Entry 6L4T (electron microscopy, 2.60 A resolution); this record covers chains 8 and 12 of the 10 polymer chains in the assembly.

[Chain 8]
Name: Fucoxanthin chlorophyll a/c-binding protein Lhcr4
Organism: Chaetoceros gracilis
Sequence (270 residues; each row starts with the number of its first residue):
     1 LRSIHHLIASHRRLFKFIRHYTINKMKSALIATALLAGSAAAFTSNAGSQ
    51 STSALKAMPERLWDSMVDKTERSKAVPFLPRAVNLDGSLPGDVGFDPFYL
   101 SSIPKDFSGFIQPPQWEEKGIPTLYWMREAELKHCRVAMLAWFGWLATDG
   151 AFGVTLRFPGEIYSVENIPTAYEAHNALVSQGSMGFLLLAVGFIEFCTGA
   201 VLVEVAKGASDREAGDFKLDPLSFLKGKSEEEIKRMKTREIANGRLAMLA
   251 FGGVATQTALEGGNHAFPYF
Not modelled in the structure: 1-57
Ion coordination: chlorophyll a Mg (6 sites), coordinated by Ala-75, Glu-131, His-134, Glu-195, Glu-240, Gln-257; Chlorophyll c1 Mg site 1 near Ile-111 (its only coordinating residue here); Chlorophyll c1 Mg site 2 near His-175 (its only coordinating residue here); Chlorophyll c1 Mg site 3 near Asn-243 (its only coordinating residue here)
Residues lining bound ligands:
  - Fucoxanthin (A86; (3S,3'S,5R,5'R,6S,6'R,8'R)-3,5'-dihydroxy-8-oxo-6',7'-didehydro-5,5',6,6',7,8-hexahydro-5,6-epoxy-beta,beta-caroten-3'- yl acetate), molecule 1: Phe-95, Trp-145, Tyr-172, Glu-173, Ala-174, His-175, Asn-176, Leu-249, Phe-251, Gly-252, Ala-255, Thr-256
  - Fucoxanthin (A86), molecule 2: Phe-98, Lys-105, Asp-106, Phe-107, Gly-109, Phe-110, Pro-113, Pro-114
  - Fucoxanthin (A86), molecule 3: Met-139, Trp-142, Phe-143, Leu-219, Pro-221, Leu-222, Phe-224, Asn-243, Leu-246, Ala-247, Ala-250, Gly-253, Val-254, Gln-257, Phe-267, Pro-268, Tyr-269, Phe-270
  - Fucoxanthin (A86), molecule 4: Phe-143, Ala-147, Phe-152, Val-154, Leu-156
  - Fucoxanthin (A86), molecule 5: Ala-151, Phe-152, Gly-153
  - Fucoxanthin (A86), molecule 6: Gly-182, Gly-185, Phe-186, Leu-189
  - Fucoxanthin (A86), molecule 7: Ala-242, Arg-245, Leu-246, Leu-249, Leu-260
  - chlorophyll a (CLA), molecule 1: Lys-74, Ala-75, Val-76, Pro-77, Phe-78, Val-93, Phe-95, Pro-97
  - chlorophyll a (CLA), molecule 2: Leu-85, Leu-89, Gly-91, Asp-92, Val-93, Gly-94, Phe-95, Asp-96, Leu-100, Ser-101, Leu-124, Met-127, Arg-128, Ala-130, Glu-131, His-134, Arg-245, Met-248, Leu-249
  - chlorophyll a (CLA), molecule 3: Phe-107, Phe-110, Trp-126, Met-127, Ala-130, His-134
  - chlorophyll a (CLA), molecule 4: Phe-110, Ile-111, Trp-126, Glu-129, Ala-130, Lys-133, His-134, Val-137, Leu-188, Val-191, Gly-192, Glu-195, Phe-196, Gly-199, Leu-202
  - chlorophyll a (CLA), molecule 5: Arg-136, Met-139, Leu-140, Phe-143, Gly-215, Asp-216, Phe-217, Lys-218, Leu-219, Asp-220, Phe-224, Leu-225, Met-236, Lys-237, Arg-239, Glu-240, Asn-243
  - chlorophyll a (CLA), molecule 6: Val-137, Leu-140, Ala-141, Phe-143, Gly-144, Ala-147, Thr-148, Leu-156, Arg-157, Phe-158, Tyr-163, Ile-168, Ala-174, Leu-178, Ser-183, Met-184, Phe-186, Leu-187, Ala-190, Ile-194, Thr-198, Phe-217
  - chlorophyll a (CLA), molecule 7: Leu-188, Leu-189, Gly-192, Phe-193, Phe-196
  - chlorophyll a (CLA), molecule 8: Phe-193, Cys-197, Thr-198, Phe-217, Lys-218, Leu-219
  - chlorophyll a (CLA), molecule 9: Leu-246, Leu-249, Ala-250, Gly-252, Gly-253, Thr-256, Gln-257, Leu-260, Tyr-269, Phe-270
  - Diadinoxanthin (DD6; (3S,3'R,5R,6S,7cis)-7',8'-didehydro-5,6-dihydro-5,6-epoxy-beta,beta-carotene-3,3'-diol), molecule 1: Phe-95, Asp-96, Pro-97, Phe-98, Tyr-99, Leu-100, His-134, Val-137, Ala-138, Ala-141, Trp-145, Ala-171, Ala-174, His-175, Met-184, Met-248, Leu-249, Phe-251
  - Diadinoxanthin (DD6), molecule 2: Lys-133, Arg-136, Val-137, Leu-140, Val-154, Leu-156, Arg-157, Phe-158, Pro-159, Val-191, Ile-194, Glu-195, Phe-217
  - Chlorophyll c1 (KC1), molecule 1: Met-58, Pro-59, Glu-60, Arg-61, Leu-62
  - Chlorophyll c1 (KC1), molecule 2: Arg-61, Leu-62, Trp-63, Met-66, Val-67, Phe-98, Tyr-99, Leu-100, Ile-103, Lys-105, Phe-107
  - Chlorophyll c1 (KC1), molecule 3: Phe-110, Ile-111, Gln-112, Pro-113, Trp-116, Glu-195, Phe-196, Gly-199, Ala-200, Val-203
  - Chlorophyll c1 (KC1), molecule 4: Trp-142, Phe-143, Met-236, Arg-239, Asn-243, Leu-246
  - Chlorophyll c1 (KC1), molecule 5: Phe-158, Pro-159, Tyr-163
  - Chlorophyll c1 (KC1), molecule 6: Tyr-172, Thr-256, Ala-259, Leu-260
  - Chlorophyll c1 (KC1), molecule 7: His-175, Asn-176, Val-179, Met-184, Gly-185, Leu-187, Leu-188, Phe-251
  - Chlorophyll c1 (KC1), molecule 8: Arg-235, Thr-238, Arg-239, Ala-242, Asn-243, Leu-246

[Chain 12]
Name: Fucoxanthin chlorophyll a/c-binding protein Lhcq3
Organism: Chaetoceros gracilis
Sequence (204 residues; numbered 1 to 204; the number before each row is that of its first residue):
     1 MKSVLFLALAGSAAAFAPSTQSRSNTLLKADLSSLPGSTAPVGPFDPLNL
    51 ADSGSEETLAWFRASELKHGRVAMLATTGYLVQGAGIHFPGMLSSDVSFE
   101 SLSAMKPLEAWDAVPDAGKAQILGTIFIAEMITESKPVHYTKGGPMPTMV
   151 FPAIDFSGVDAATLKRKQDSELNNGRLAMIAIMSFISAANIPGSVPALTN
   201 NPAF
Not modelled in the structure: 1-31
Ion coordination: chlorophyll a Mg (6 sites), coordinated by Glu-66, His-69, Gln-83, Glu-130, Phe-151, Glu-171; Chlorophyll c1 Mg (4 sites), coordinated by Gln-121, Glu-134, Asn-174, Ser-194
Residues lining bound ligands:
  - Fucoxanthin (A86; (3S,3'S,5R,5'R,6S,6'R,8'R)-3,5'-dihydroxy-8-oxo-6',7'-didehydro-5,5',6,6',7,8-hexahydro-5,6-epoxy-beta,beta-caroten-3'- yl acetate), molecule 1: Thr-39, Pro-41, Val-42, Asn-173, Arg-176, Leu-177, Ile-180
  - Fucoxanthin (A86), molecule 2: Met-74, Leu-75, Thr-77, Thr-78, Phe-156, Lys-167, Asn-174, Leu-177, Ala-178, Ala-181, Ser-184, Phe-185, Val-195, Pro-196, Ala-197, Leu-198
  - Fucoxanthin (A86), molecule 3: Leu-81, Gly-84, Ala-85, Leu-198, Asn-201, Pro-202, Ala-203
  - Fucoxanthin (A86), molecule 4: Phe-151, Pro-152, Ala-153, Ile-154
  - chlorophyll a (CLA), molecule 1: Leu-32, Leu-35, Gly-37, Ser-38, Val-42, Gly-43, Pro-44, Phe-45, Asp-46, Leu-50, Ala-51, Leu-59, Phe-62, Arg-63, Ser-65, Glu-66, His-69, Arg-176, Met-179, Ile-180, Met-183
  - chlorophyll a (CLA), molecule 2: Thr-39, Ala-40, Pro-41, Arg-166, Asp-169, Ser-170, Asn-173, Asn-174, Leu-177
  - chlorophyll a (CLA), molecule 3: Trp-61, Phe-62, Ser-65, His-69, Met-183
  - chlorophyll a (CLA), molecule 4: Trp-61, Ala-64, Ser-65, Lys-68, His-69, Val-72, Leu-123, Ile-126, Phe-127, Glu-130, Glu-134, Tyr-140
  - chlorophyll a (CLA), molecule 5: Arg-71, Met-74, Leu-75, Pro-147, Thr-148, Met-149, Phe-156, Val-159, Leu-164, Lys-167, Gln-168, Ser-170, Glu-171, Asn-174
  - chlorophyll a (CLA), molecule 6: Phe-89, Thr-125, Ile-126, Ala-129, Thr-133, Thr-148, Met-149, Val-150, Phe-151, Pro-152
  - chlorophyll a (CLA), molecule 7: Ala-117, Ala-120, Gln-121, Gly-124, Thr-125, Phe-127, Ile-128
  - chlorophyll a (CLA), molecule 8: Phe-151, Pro-152, Ile-154
  - chlorophyll a / Diadinoxanthin: Phe-45, Asp-46, Pro-47, Leu-48, Asn-49, Leu-50, His-69, Val-72, Ala-73, Leu-75, Ala-76, Thr-78, Gly-79, Tyr-80, Val-82, Gln-83, Ile-87, His-88, Phe-89, Leu-93, Phe-99, Leu-102, Ser-103, Pro-107, Leu-108, Ala-110, Trp-111, Val-114, Met-179, Ile-180, Ile-182, Met-183
  - Diadinoxanthin (DD6; (3S,3'R,5R,6S,7cis)-7',8'-didehydro-5,6-dihydro-5,6-epoxy-beta,beta-carotene-3,3'-diol): Lys-68, Arg-71, Val-72, Leu-75, Met-92, Leu-93, Ser-94, Ile-122, Ile-126, Ala-129, Glu-130, Pro-147
  - Chlorophyll c1 (KC1), molecule 1: Trp-61, Met-131, Glu-134, Ser-135, His-139, Thr-141, Lys-142
  - Chlorophyll c1 (KC1), molecule 2: Thr-78, Arg-166, Lys-167, Ser-170, Asn-174, Leu-177
  - Chlorophyll c1 (KC1), molecule 3: Leu-93, Ser-94, Ser-95, Val-114, Pro-115, Ala-117, Gly-118, Gln-121, Ile-122, Thr-125
  - Chlorophyll c1 (KC1), molecule 4: Ile-180, Met-183, Ser-184, Ser-187, Ile-191, Pro-192, Gly-193, Ser-194, Val-195, Pro-196

[Chain 8 / chain 12 interface]
Residue-residue contacts (14; chain 8 residue first):
  Leu-222(8) with Thr-58(12), hydrogen bond (backbone-side chain); Trp-61(12)
  Ser-223(8) with Ser-55(12), hydrogen bond (backbone-side chain); Glu-57(12); Thr-58(12), hydrogen bond (backbone-side chain)
  Phe-224(8) with Ser-53(12); Gly-54(12); Thr-58(12)
  Lys-226(8) with Ser-55(12), hydrogen bond (backbone-side chain); Glu-57(12)
  Gly-227(8) with Ser-55(12), hydrogen bond (backbone-side chain)
  Lys-228(8) with Asp-52(12), hydrogen bond (side chain-backbone); Ser-53(12); Gly-54(12)
Also at the interface, not in a pair above, chain 8 (7 interface residues in all): Leu-225
Also at the interface, not in a pair above, chain 12 (8 interface residues in all): Phe-62

[Summary]
7 residues of chain 8 face 8 of chain 12 across their interface; the contacts include 6 hydrogen bonds. Polar
pairs include Leu-222(8)/Thr-58(12), Ser-223(8)/Ser-55(12) and Ser-223(8)/Thr-58(12). One Fucoxanthin molecule
is bound between chain 8 and chain 12.
Here chain 8 is Fucoxanthin chlorophyll a/c-binding protein Lhcr4 and chain 12 is Fucoxanthin chlorophyll
a/c-binding protein Lhcq3, both from Chaetoceros gracilis. Entry 6L4T (Structure of the peripheral FCPI from
diatom) was determined by electron microscopy, deposited together with 6L4U.
